Entry 9IZP (electron microscopy, 2.89 A resolution); this record covers chains A and D of the 4 polymer chains in the assembly.

# Chain A
Molecule: Cas Lambda2
Amino-acid sequence (751 residues; row label = number of the first residue in the row; numbers below 1 keep their minus sign (Met-9 is residue -9)):
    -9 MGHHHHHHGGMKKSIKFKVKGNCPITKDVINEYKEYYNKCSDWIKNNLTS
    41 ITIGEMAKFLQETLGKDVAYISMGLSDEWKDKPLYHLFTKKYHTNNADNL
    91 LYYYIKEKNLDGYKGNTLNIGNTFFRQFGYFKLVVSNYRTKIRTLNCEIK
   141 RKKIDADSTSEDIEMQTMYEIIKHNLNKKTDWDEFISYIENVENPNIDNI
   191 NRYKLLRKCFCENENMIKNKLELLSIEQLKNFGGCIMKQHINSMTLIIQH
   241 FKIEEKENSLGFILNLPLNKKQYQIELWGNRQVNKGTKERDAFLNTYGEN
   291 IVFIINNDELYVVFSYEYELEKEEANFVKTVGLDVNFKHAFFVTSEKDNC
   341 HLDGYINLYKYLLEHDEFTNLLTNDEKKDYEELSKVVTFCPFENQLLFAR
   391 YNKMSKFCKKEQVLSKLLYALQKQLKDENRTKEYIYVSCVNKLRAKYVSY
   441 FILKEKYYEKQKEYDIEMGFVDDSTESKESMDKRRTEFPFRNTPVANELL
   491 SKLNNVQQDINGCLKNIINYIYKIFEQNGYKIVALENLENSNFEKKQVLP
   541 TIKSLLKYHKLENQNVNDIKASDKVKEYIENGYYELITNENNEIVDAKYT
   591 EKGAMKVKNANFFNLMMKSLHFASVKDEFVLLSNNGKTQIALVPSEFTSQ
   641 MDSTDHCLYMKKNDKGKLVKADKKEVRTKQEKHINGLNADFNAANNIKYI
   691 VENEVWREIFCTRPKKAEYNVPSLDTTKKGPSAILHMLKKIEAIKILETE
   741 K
Disordered / not traced: -9 to 0, 528-532, 634-741
Metal / ion sites: Mg2+: Asp499 (shared with 1 residue of chain B)

# Chain D
Molecule: 40-nt DNA strand
Sequence (40 nucleotides; row label = number of the first residue in the row; numbers below 1 keep their minus sign (AS-9 is residue -9)):
    -9 XXXXXXXXXXXXCACGCGCACCTCATCTCCTAAATAGACA
Disordered / not traced: -9 to 3
Modified / non-standard residues: AS (2-deoxy-adenosine -5'-thio-monophosphate) at position -9, PST (thymidine-5'-thiophosphate) at position -8, AS (2-deoxy-adenosine -5'-thio-monophosphate) at position -7, PST (thymidine-5'-thiophosphate) at position -6, GS (guanosine-5'-thio-monophosphate) at position -5, AS (2-deoxy-adenosine -5'-thio-monophosphate) at position -4, PST (thymidine-5'-thiophosphate) at position -3, GS (guanosine-5'-thio-monophosphate) at position -2, GS (guanosine-5'-thio-monophosphate) at position -1, PST (thymidine-5'-thiophosphate) at position 0, GS (guanosine-5'-thio-monophosphate) at position 1, SC (2-deoxy-cytidine-5'-thiophosphorate) at position 2

# How chain A and chain D interact
Pairs across the interface (47):
  Lys2(A) with DC20(D), sugar contact; DT21(D), salt bridge to the phosphate
  Lys80(A) with DT18(D), salt bridge to the phosphate
  Phe118(A) with DT21(D), base contact
  Lys122(A) with DC19(D), hydrogen bond to the phosphate; DC20(D), salt bridge to the phosphate
  Ser126(A) with DT18(D), hydrogen bond to the phosphate; DC19(D), sugar contact
  Arg129(A) with DC19(D), salt bridge to the phosphate
  Thr130(A) with DC17(D), base contact; DT18(D), sugar contact
  Arg133(A) with DT18(D), salt bridge to the phosphate
  Thr134(A) with DC17(D), sugar contact
  Ile237(A) with DT21(D), base contact
  Gln239(A) with DA22(D), base contact; DA23(D), hydrogen bond to the base
  Lys260(A) with DA28(D), phosphate contact; DC29(D), salt bridge to the phosphate
  Gly288(A) with DT21(D), phosphate contact
  Glu289(A) with DC20(D), phosphate contact; DT21(D), hydrogen bond to the phosphate; DA22(D), phosphate contact
  Asn290(A) with DC20(D), hydrogen bond to the base
  Ser305(A) with DC20(D), base contact
  Thr465(A) with DG6(D), hydrogen bond to the base; DC7(D), hydrogen bond to the base
  Glu466(A) with DC7(D), sugar contact
  Ser467(A) with DC7(D), phosphate contact; DG8(D), phosphate contact
  Lys468(A) with DG8(D), hydrogen bond to the phosphate; DC9(D), salt bridge to the phosphate
  Met471(A) with DG8(D), sugar contact
  Arg475(A) with DG8(D), base contact; DC9(D), sugar contact
  Thr476(A) with DC9(D), sugar contact
  Arg481(A) with DA10(D), phosphate contact; DC11(D), salt bridge to the phosphate
  Asn494(A) with DC12(D), phosphate contact
  Tyr548(A) with DA4(D), stacking on the base
  Lys608(A) with DT13(D), sugar contact
  His611(A) with DT13(D), salt bridge to the phosphate; DC14(D), phosphate contact
  Phe612(A) with DC14(D), phosphate contact
  Ala613(A) with DC14(D), hydrogen bond to the phosphate
  Ser614(A) with DC14(D), hydrogen bond to the phosphate
  Lys616(A) with DA15(D), salt bridge to the phosphate
  Asp617(A) with DA15(D), phosphate contact
Interface residues without a listed pair, chain A (37 interface residues in all): Tyr447, Pro479, Leu490, Gln497
Interface residues without a listed pair, chain D (21 interface residues in all): DA24

# In short
37 residues of chain A face 21 of chain D across their interface, with 10 hydrogen bonds, 10 salt bridges and
1 aromatic stacking contact. Polar contacts include Gln239(A)-DA23(D), Asn290(A)-DC20(D) and Thr465(A)-DG6(D).
Chain A is Cas Lambda2 and chain D is a 40-nt DNA strand; the structure, Cryo-EM structure of
CasLambda2-crRNA-target DNA ternary complex in the incompetent state, was determined by electron microscopy
together with 9IZQ from the same study.
